1X09 - chain A; structure by X-ray diffraction, 1.87 A resolution.

== Chain A ==
Name: Undecaprenyl pyrophosphate synthetase
Organism: Escherichia coli
Notes: EC 2.5.1.31
UniProtKB: P60472 (UPPS_ECOLI); numbering as in UniProt (aligned over 1-253)
Amino-acid sequence (253 residues; numbered 1 to 253; the number before each row is that of its first residue):
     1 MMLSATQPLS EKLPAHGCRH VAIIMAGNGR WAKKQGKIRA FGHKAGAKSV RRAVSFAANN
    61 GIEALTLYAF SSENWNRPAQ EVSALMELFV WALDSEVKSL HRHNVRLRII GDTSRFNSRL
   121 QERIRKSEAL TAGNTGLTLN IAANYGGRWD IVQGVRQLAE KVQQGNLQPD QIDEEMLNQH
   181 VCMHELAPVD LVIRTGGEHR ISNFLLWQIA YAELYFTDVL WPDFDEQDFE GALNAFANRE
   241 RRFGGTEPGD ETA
Disordered / not traced: 1-8, 240-253
Construct notes: engineered mutation Ala-26 (Asp in P60472)
Swiss-Prot annotation at these positions:
  - active site: Asn-74 (Proton acceptor)
  - binding site (substrate): Trp-31, Arg-39, His-43, Ser-71 to Glu-73, Trp-75, Arg-77, Arg-194, Arg-200 to Ser-202
  - binding site (Mg(2+)): His-199, Glu-213
  - binding site (isopentenyl diphosphate): Glu-213
  - site: Ala-69 (Required for continued chain elongation), Leu-137 (Important for determining product length)
  - mutagenesis: Trp-31 (W31F: Decrease in activity; reduced affinity for decaprenyl diphosphate substrate analog), His-43 (H43A: Great decreases in the catalytic efficiency and the affinity for FPP and IPP), Ile-62 (I62A: Formation predominantly of C(60) and C(65) polymers rather than the C(55) polymer), Ala-69 (A69L: Produces shorter polymers), Ser-71 (S71A: Decrease in activity), Glu-73 (E73A: Slight decrease in activity), Asn-74 (N74A: Decrease in activity), Trp-75 (W75A/F: Decrease in activity; reduced affinity for decaprenyl diphosphate substrate analog), Arg-77 (R77A: Decrease in activity), Glu-81 (E81A: Slight decrease in activity), Trp-91 (W91F: Decrease in affinity for IPP), His-103 (H103A: No effect), 13 further mutagenesis entries in UniProt
Residues lining bound ligands:
  - 3-methylbut-3-enyl trihydrogen diphosphate (IPE), molecule 1: Ile-24, Met-25, Ala-26, Tyr-68, Ala-69, Phe-70, Ser-71, Asn-74, Arg-77, Arg-194, Arg-200, Ser-202, Tyr-211
  - 3-methylbut-3-enyl trihydrogen diphosphate (IPE), molecule 2: Met-25, Ala-26, Gly-27, Asn-28, Gly-29, Arg-30, Arg-39, His-43, Arg-77
Reported in the primary citation:
  - binding site for 3-methylbut-3-enyl trihydrogen diphosphate: Tyr-68, Asn-74, Arg-77, Arg-194, Arg-200, Ser-202
  - conformationally variable residues (order/disorder transition): Ser-72 to Val-82
  - catalytic residues: Gly-27, Asn-28, His-43, Ser-71, Asn-74, Arg-77 (proposed by the authors, not directly observed)
  - mutagenesis - D26A: abolished binding to IPP
  - mutagenesis - D26A: unchanged binding to FsPP
  - mutagenesis - D26A (1000-fold), H43A (1000-fold), S71A, N74A, R77A: decreased catalytic activity (citing earlier work)

== Summary ==
Ligands of chain A: 3-methylbut-3-enyl trihydrogen diphosphate. UniProt lists active-site residue Asn-74, 12
substrate-binding residues, Mg2+-binding residues His-199 and Glu-213 and isopentenyl diphosphate-binding
residue Glu-213. The paper reports catalytic residues Gly-27, Asn-28 and His-43 among others; D26A, H43A and
S71A, among others, reduce catalytic activity; 5 substitutions were tested in all.
Chain A is Undecaprenyl pyrophosphate synthetase (Escherichia coli); the structure, Crystal structure of the
D26A mutant UPPs in complex with magnesium and isopentenyl pyrophosphate, was determined by X-ray diffraction
together with 1X06, 1X07 and 1X08 from the same study.
